PDB entry 8OY9 | X-ray diffraction, 2.24 A resolution | chains A and C of the 3 polymer chains in the assembly

[Chain A]
Molecule: Deoxyribodipyrimidine photo-lyase
Organism: Methanosarcina mazei Go1
Notes: EC 4.1.99.3
UniProt: Q8PYK9 (Q8PYK9_METMA); residues 1-464 here = UniProt positions 1-464
Amino-acid sequence (498 residues; numbered -19 to 478; the number before each row is that of its first residue; numbers below 1 keep their minus sign (Met-19 is residue -19)):
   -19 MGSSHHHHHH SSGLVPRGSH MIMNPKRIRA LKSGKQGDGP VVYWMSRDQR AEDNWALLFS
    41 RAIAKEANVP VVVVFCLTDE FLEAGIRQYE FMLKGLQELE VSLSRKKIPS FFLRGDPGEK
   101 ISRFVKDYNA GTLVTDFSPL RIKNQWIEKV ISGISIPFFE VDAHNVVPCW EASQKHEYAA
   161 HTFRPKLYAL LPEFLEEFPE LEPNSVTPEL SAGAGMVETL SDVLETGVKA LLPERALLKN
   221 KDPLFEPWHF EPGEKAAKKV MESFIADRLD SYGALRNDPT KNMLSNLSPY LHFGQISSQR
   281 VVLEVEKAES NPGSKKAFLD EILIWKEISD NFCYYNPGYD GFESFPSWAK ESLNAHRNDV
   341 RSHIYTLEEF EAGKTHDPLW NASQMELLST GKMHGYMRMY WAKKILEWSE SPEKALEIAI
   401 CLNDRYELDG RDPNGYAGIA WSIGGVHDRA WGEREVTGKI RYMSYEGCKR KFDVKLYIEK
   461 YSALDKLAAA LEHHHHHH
Unresolved in the structure: -19 to 1, 187-196, 470-478
Construct notes: initiating methionine (-19); expression tag (-18 to 0, 465-478)
Residues lining bound ligands: dihydroflavine-adenine dinucleotide (FDA): Tyr252, Leu264, Ser265, Asn266, Leu267, Ser268, Leu271, Phe298, Glu301, Ile302, Trp305, Lys306, Ser309, Lys372, Met373, Gly375, Arg378, Met379, Trp381, Ala382, Asn403, Glu407, Asp409, Gly410, Asp412, Asn414, Gly415, Gly418, Ile419, Ser422

[Chain C]
Molecule: Cpd-comprising oligonucleotide
Sequence (14 nucleotides; row label = number of the first residue in the row):
     1 ATCGGCTTCG CGCA

[How chain A and chain C interact]
Pairs across the interface (30):
  Ala159(A) - DT7(C)  phosphate contact
  Ala160(A) - DT7(C)  hydrogen bond to the phosphate
  His161(A) - DC6(C)  sugar contact
  His161(A) - DT7(C)  hydrogen bond to the phosphate
  Arg164(A) - DT7(C)  salt bridge to the phosphate
  Arg256(A) - DT8(C)  hydrogen bond to the base
  Glu301(A) - DT7(C)  hydrogen bond to the base
  Glu301(A) - DT8(C)  base contact
  Trp305(A) - DT7(C)  stacking on the base
  Tyr376(A) - DC9(C)  hydrogen bond to the phosphate
  Met379(A) - DT8(C)  base contact
  Trp421(A) - DT7(C)  base contact
  Arg429(A) - DC6(C)  base contact
  Trp431(A) - DT8(C)  phosphate contact
  Trp431(A) - DC9(C)  base contact
  Arg441(A) - DT8(C)  salt bridge to the phosphate
  Arg441(A) - DC9(C)  hydrogen bond to the sugar
  Tyr442(A) - DC9(C)  phosphate contact
  Tyr442(A) - DG10(C)  sugar contact
  Met443(A) - DC9(C)  phosphate contact
  Met443(A) - DG10(C)  phosphate contact
  Ser444(A) - DG10(C)  hydrogen bond to the phosphate
  Ser444(A) - DC11(C)  hydrogen bond to the phosphate
  Glu446(A) - DC11(C)  phosphate contact
  Gly447(A) - DG10(C)  phosphate contact
  Arg450(A) - DC11(C)  base contact
  Arg450(A) - DG12(C)  hydrogen bond to the base
  Arg450(A) - DC13(C)  base contact
  Lys451(A) - DC9(C)  salt bridge to the phosphate
  Lys451(A) - DG10(C)  salt bridge to the phosphate
Also at the interface, not in a pair above, chain A (22 interface residues in all): Asn257, Cys448
Also at the interface, not in a pair above, chain C (9 interface residues in all): DG5

[Summary]
22 residues of chain A and 9 residues of chain C are in contact, with 9 hydrogen bonds, 4 salt bridges and 1
aromatic stacking contact. Polar pairs include Arg256(A)-DT8(C), Glu301(A)-DT7(C) and Arg450(A)-DG12(C). Bound
to chain A: dihydroflavine-adenine dinucleotide.
Chain A is Deoxyribodipyrimidine photo-lyase (Methanosarcina mazei Go1) and chain C is Cpd-comprising
oligonucleotide; the structure, Time-resolved SFX structure of the class II photolyase complexed with a
thymine dimer (1 microsecond pump-probe ..., was determined by X-ray diffraction together with 8OET, 8OY3,
8OY4, 8OY5, 8OY6, 8OY7 and 4 further entries from the same study.
